Entry 5NPR (X-ray diffraction, 1.85 A resolution); this record covers chains A and E.

Chain A:
Name: UDP-N-acetylglucosamine--peptide N-acetylglucosaminyltransferase 110 kDa subunit
Source organism: Homo sapiens
Notes: EC 2.4.1.255
UniProtKB: O15294 (OGT1_HUMAN); residues 315-1031 here correspond to UniProt positions 325-1041 (UniProt number = residue number + 10)
Chain sequence (717 residues; numbered 315 to 1031; the number before each row is that of its first residue):
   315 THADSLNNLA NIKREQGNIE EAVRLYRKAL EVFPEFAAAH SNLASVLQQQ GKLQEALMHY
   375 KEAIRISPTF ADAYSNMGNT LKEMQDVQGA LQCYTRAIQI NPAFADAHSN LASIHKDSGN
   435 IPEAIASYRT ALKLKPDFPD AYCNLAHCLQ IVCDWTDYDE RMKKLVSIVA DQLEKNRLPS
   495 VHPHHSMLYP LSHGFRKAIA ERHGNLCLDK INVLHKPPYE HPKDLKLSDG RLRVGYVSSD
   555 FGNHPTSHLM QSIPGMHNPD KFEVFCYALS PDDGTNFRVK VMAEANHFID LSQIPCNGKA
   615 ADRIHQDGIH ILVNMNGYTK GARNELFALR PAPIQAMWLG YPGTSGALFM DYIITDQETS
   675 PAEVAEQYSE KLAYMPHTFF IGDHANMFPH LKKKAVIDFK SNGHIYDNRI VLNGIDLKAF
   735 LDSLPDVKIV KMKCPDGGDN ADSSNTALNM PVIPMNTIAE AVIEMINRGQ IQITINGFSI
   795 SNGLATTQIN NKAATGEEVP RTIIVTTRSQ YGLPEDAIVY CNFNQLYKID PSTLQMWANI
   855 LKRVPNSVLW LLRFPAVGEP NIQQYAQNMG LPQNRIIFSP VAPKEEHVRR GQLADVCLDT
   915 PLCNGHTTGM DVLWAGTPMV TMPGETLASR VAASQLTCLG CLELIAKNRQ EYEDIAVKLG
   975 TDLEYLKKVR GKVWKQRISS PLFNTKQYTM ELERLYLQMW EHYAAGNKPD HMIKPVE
Disordered / not traced: 715-718, 747-761, 1028-1031
Small-molecule neighbours: 94T ([[(2R,3S,4R,5R)-5-[2,4-bis(oxidanylidene)pyrimidin-1-yl]-3,4-bis(oxidanyl)oxolan-2-yl]methoxy-oxidanyl-phosphoryl] propyl hydrogen phosphate): P559, H562, G654, F837, N838, Q839, K842, L866, F868, V895, A896, P897, K898, H901, R904, G919, H920, T921, T922, D925

Chain E:
Name: bisubstrate inhibitor
Chain sequence (9 residues; row label = number of the first residue in the row):
     1 XVTPVCTAX
Modified residues: ACE (acetyl group) at position 1; NH2 (amino group) at position 9
Glycans and other covalent adducts: compound 94T linked to C6
Small-molecule neighbours: 94T ([[(2R,3S,4R,5R)-5-[2,4-bis(oxidanylidene)pyrimidin-1-yl]-3,4-bis(oxidanyl)oxolan-2-yl]methoxy-oxidanyl-phosphoryl] propyl hydrogen phosphate): T3, P4, V5

How chain A and chain E interact:
Residue-residue contacts - 18 pairs, chain A then chain E:
  H496(A) with A8(E); NH2_9(E), hydrogen bond (side chain-backbone)
  H498(A) with A8(E)
  H499(A) with A8(E)
  N557(A) with P4(E)
  H558(A) with V5(E); C6(E)
  P559(A) with P4(E)
  Y632(A) with A8(E); NH2_9(E), hydrogen bond (backbone-backbone)
  T633(A) with T7(E); NH2_9(E)
  K634(A) with T7(E), hydrogen bond (backbone-backbone); A8(E); NH2_9(E)
  Q839(A) with V5(E)
  F868(A) with V5(E), hydrophobic
  V895(A) with T3(E)
Also at the interface, not in a pair above, chain A (14 interface residues in all): G654, A896

In short:
14 residues of chain A face 7 of chain E across their interface, with 3 hydrogen bonds. Polar pairs include
H496(A)-NH2_9(E), Y632(A)-NH2_9(E) and K634(A)-T7(E). Chain A binds compound 94T. Covalently linked compound
94T: at C6(E).
Chain A is UDP-N-acetylglucosamine--peptide N-acetylglucosaminyltransferase 110 kDa subunit (Homo sapiens) and
chain E is bisubstrate inhibitor; the structure, The human O-GlcNAc transferase in complex with a thiol-linked
bisubstrate inhibitor, was determined by X-ray diffraction, deposited together with 5NPS.
